PDB entry 8VA2 | electron microscopy, 4.50 A resolution (low resolution: residue-level contacts below are approximate; hydrogen-bond / salt-bridge calls are withheld) | chains g and h of the 4 polymer chains in the assembly

Chain g (and h):
Molecule: Tubulin gamma-1 chain
Organism: Homo sapiens
Notes: chain h of this document is another copy of the same molecule, construct and numbering; everything in this record applies to it too
Amino-acid sequence (441 residues; each row starts with the number of its first residue):
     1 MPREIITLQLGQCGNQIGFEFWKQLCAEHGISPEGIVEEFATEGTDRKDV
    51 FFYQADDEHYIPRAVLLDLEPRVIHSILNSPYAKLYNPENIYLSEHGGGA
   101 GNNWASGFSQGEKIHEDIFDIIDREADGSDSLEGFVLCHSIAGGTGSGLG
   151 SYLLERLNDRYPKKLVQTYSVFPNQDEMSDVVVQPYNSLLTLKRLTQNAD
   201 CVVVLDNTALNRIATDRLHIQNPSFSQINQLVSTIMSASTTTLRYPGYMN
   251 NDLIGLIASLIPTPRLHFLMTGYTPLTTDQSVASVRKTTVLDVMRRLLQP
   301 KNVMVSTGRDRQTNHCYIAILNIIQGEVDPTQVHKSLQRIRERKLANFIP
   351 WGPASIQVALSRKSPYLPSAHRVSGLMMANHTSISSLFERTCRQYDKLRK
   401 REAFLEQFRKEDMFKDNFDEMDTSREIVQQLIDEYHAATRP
Disordered / not traced: 1-3, 97-101, 277-287, 307-312, 354-355 (chain h: 1-3, 97-101, 307-312, 354-355)
Small-molecule neighbours: GDP (guanosine-5'-diphosphate): Gly11, Gln12, Cys13, Gln16, Asp68, Glu70, Asn102, Ser140, Ala142, Gly143, Gly144, Thr145, Gly146, Val171, Asp180, Asn207, Phe225, Ile228, Asn229

How chain g and chain h interact:
Pairs across the interface (17):
  Tyr53(g) - Lys287(h)
  Gln54(g) - Lys287(h)
  Ala55(g) - Arg286(h)
  Asp56(g) - Arg286(h)
  Asp57(g) - Arg286(h)
  Asn87(g) - Arg286(h)
  Pro88(g) - Val282(h)
  Pro88(g) - Arg286(h)
  Glu89(g) - Ala283(h)
  Glu89(g) - Ser284(h)
  Glu89(g) - Val285(h)
  Glu89(g) - Arg286(h)
  Asp120(g) - Arg295(h)
  Asp123(g) - Arg295(h)
  Arg124(g) - Arg295(h)
  Arg124(g) - Arg296(h)
  Asp130(g) - Arg339(h)
Other interface residues (no listed pair), chain g (14 interface residues in all): His59, Asp127
Other interface residues (no listed pair), chain h (13 interface residues in all): Lys301, Ala370, His371, Arg372

Overview:
Chain g and chain h form an interface of 14 and 13 residues respectively. Chain g binds GDP.
Chain g and chain h are both Tubulin gamma-1 chain (Homo sapiens); the structure, Symmetry expanded map of 2
gamma-tubulins bound to 2 alpha tubulins in gamma tubulin ring complex ..., was determined by electron
microscopy, deposited together with 8VT7.
